Entry 5KDO (X-ray diffraction, 1.90 A resolution); this record covers chains B and G of the 3 polymer chains in the assembly.

# Chain B
Name: Guanine nucleotide-binding protein G(I)/G(S)/G(T) subunit beta-1
Organism: Bos taurus
UniProt: P62871 (GBB1_BOVIN); residues 1-340 here = UniProt positions 1-340
Amino-acid sequence (340 residues; each row starts with the number of its first residue):
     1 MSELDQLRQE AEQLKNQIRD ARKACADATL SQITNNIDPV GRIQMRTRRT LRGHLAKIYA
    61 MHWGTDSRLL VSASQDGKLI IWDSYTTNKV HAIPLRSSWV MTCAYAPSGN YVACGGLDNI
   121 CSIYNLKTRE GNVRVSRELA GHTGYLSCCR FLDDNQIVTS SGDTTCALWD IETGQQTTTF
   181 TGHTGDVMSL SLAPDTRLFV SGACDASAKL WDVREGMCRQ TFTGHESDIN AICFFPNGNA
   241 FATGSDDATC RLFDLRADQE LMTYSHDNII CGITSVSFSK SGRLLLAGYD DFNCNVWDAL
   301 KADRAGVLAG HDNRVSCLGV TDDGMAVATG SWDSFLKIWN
Not modelled in the structure: 1, 129-132
Swiss-Prot annotation at these positions:
  - modified residue: S2 (N-acetylserine), H266 (Phosphohistidine)

# Chain G
Name: Guanine nucleotide-binding protein G(T) subunit gamma-T1
Organism: Bos taurus
UniProt: P02698 (GBG1_BOVIN); residue numbers follow UniProt; this construct covers 1-74
Amino-acid sequence (74 residues; row label = number of the first residue in the row):
     1 MPVINIEDLT EKDKLKMEVD QLKKEVTLER MLVSKCCEEF RDYVEERSGE DPLVKGIPED
    61 KNPFKELKGG CVIS
Not modelled in the structure: 1-9, 66-74
Swiss-Prot annotation at these positions:
  - modified residue: C71 (Cysteine methyl ester)
  - lipidation: C71 (S-farnesyl cysteine)

# How chain B and chain G interact
Residue-residue contacts - 89 pairs, chain B then chain G:
  E3(B) - K16(G)  salt bridge
  L4(B) - K12(G)
  L4(B) - L15(G)  hydrophobic
  L7(B) - L15(G)
  L7(B) - K16(G)
  L7(B) - V19(G)
  E10(B) - V19(G)
  E10(B) - K23(G)  salt bridge
  A11(B) - L22(G)
  L14(B) - V19(G)
  L14(B) - L22(G)  hydrophobic
  L14(B) - K23(G)
  K15(B) - E18(G)  salt bridge
  K15(B) - L22(G)
  Q17(B) - V26(G)
  I18(B) - L22(G)  hydrophobic
  I18(B) - R30(G)
  A21(B) - R30(G)
  R22(B) - R30(G)
  C25(B) - R30(G)
  C25(B) - M31(G)
  C25(B) - L32(G)
  C25(B) - V33(G)  hydrogen bond (backbone-backbone)
  A26(B) - V33(G)  hydrophobic
  D27(B) - L32(G)
  D27(B) - V33(G)
  D27(B) - S34(G)  hydrogen bond
  A28(B) - V33(G)
  L30(B) - C37(G)  hydrophobic
  I33(B) - C37(G)  hydrophobic
  I33(B) - R41(G)  hydrogen bond (backbone-side chain)
  I37(B) - E45(G)
  I43(B) - L53(G)
  M45(B) - L53(G)  hydrophobic
  R48(B) - F64(G)
  R49(B) - P63(G)
  R49(B) - F64(G)  hydrogen bond (side chain-backbone)
  R49(B) - K65(G)  hydrogen bond (side chain-backbone)
  S84(B) - F64(G)
  Y85(B) - P63(G)
  Y85(B) - F64(G)  hydrophobic
  M217(B) - K24(G)  hydrogen bond
  C218(B) - Q21(G)  hydrogen bond (backbone-side chain)
  C218(B) - K24(G)  hydrogen bond (backbone-side chain)
  C218(B) - E25(G)
  R219(B) - E25(G)
  Q220(B) - E25(G)
  Q220(B) - L28(G)
  T221(B) - E25(G)  hydrogen bond
  F235(B) - F40(G)  hydrophobic
  F235(B) - Y43(G)  hydrophobic
  F235(B) - V44(G)  hydrophobic
  P236(B) - Y43(G)
  N237(B) - Y43(G)
  L252(B) - F40(G)  hydrophobic
  D254(B) - C36(G)  hydrogen bond
  R256(B) - R30(G)
  R256(B) - M31(G)  hydrogen bond (backbone-backbone)
  R256(B) - E39(G)  salt bridge
  A257(B) - R30(G)
  A257(B) - M31(G)
  A257(B) - C36(G)
  D258(B) - R30(G)  salt bridge
  Q259(B) - V33(G)
  L261(B) - V33(G)  hydrophobic
  L261(B) - C37(G)  hydrophobic
  S279(B) - D51(G)  hydrogen bond
  K280(B) - D51(G)  hydrogen bond (backbone-side chain)
  S281(B) - Y43(G)
  S281(B) - V44(G)
  S281(B) - R47(G)
  S281(B) - S48(G)
  S281(B) - D51(G)  hydrogen bond
  R283(B) - V44(G)
  R283(B) - E45(G)  salt bridge
  R283(B) - S48(G)
  L284(B) - L53(G)
  L284(B) - V54(G)  hydrophobic
  L300(B) - F40(G)  hydrophobic
  L300(B) - V44(G)  hydrophobic
  G324(B) - P52(G)
  G324(B) - L53(G)
  M325(B) - P52(G)  hydrophobic
  M325(B) - I57(G)  hydrophobic
  A326(B) - F64(G)  hydrophobic
  I338(B) - F64(G)  hydrophobic
  N340(B) - I57(G)
  N340(B) - N62(G)  hydrogen bond
  N340(B) - F64(G)
Also at the interface, not in a pair above, chain B (62 interface residues in all): S2, R8, T29, T34, V40, W63, S67, A240, G282, A299, V320, D323
Also at the interface, not in a pair above, chain G (38 interface residues in all): E11, E38

# Overview
Chain B and chain G form an interface of 62 and 38 residues respectively, with 15 hydrogen bonds and 6 salt
bridges. Polar contacts include E3(B)-K16(G), E10(B)-K23(G) and K15(B)-E18(G).
Chain B is Guanine nucleotide-binding protein G(I)/G(S)/G(T) subunit beta-1 and chain G is Guanine
nucleotide-binding protein G(T) subunit gamma-T1, both from Bos taurus; the structure, Heterotrimeric complex
of the 4 alanine insertion variant of the Gi alpha1 subunit and the Gbeta1-Ggamma1, was determined by X-ray
diffraction (same publication as 5KDL).
